4U1R - chains B and C of the 4 polymer chains in the assembly; structure by X-ray diffraction, 2.80 A resolution.

[Chain B (and C)]
Name: ATP-dependent 6-phosphofructokinase, platelet type
Source organism: Homo sapiens
Notes: EC 2.7.1.11; chain C of this document is another copy of the same molecule, construct and numbering; everything in this record applies to it too
UniProtKB: Q01813 (PFKAP_HUMAN); numbering as in UniProt (aligned over 26-762)
Chain sequence (743 residues; each row starts with the number of its first residue):
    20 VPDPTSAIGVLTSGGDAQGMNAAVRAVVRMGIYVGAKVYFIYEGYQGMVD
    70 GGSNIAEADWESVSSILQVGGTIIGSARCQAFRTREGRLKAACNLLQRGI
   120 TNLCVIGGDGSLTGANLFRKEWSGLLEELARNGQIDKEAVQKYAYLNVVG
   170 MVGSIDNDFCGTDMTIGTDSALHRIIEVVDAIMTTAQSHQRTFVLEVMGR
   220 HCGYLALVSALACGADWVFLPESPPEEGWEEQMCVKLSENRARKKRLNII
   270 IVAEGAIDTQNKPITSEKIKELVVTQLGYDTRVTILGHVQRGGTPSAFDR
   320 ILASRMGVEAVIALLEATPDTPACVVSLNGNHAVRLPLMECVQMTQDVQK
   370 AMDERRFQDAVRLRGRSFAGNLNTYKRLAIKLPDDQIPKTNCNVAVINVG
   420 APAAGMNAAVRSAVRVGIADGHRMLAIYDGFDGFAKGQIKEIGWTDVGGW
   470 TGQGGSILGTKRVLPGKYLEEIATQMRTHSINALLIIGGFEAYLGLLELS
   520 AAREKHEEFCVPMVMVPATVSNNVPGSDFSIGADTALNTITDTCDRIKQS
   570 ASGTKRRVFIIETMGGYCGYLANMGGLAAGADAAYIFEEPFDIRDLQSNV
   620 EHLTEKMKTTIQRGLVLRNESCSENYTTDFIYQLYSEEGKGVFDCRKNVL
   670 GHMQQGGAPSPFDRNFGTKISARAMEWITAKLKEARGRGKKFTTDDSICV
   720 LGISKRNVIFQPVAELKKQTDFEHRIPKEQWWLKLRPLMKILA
Unresolved in the structure: 20-24, 705-710
Construct notes: expression tag (20-25)
Residues lining bound ligands: ATP (adenosine-5'-triphosphate): Ser32, Gly33, Gly34, Tyr64, Ala96, Arg97, Cys98, Gln99, Phe101, Arg102, Gly126, Gly127, Asp128, Gly129, Ser130, Thr132, Gly133, Leu136, Ser173, Asp175, Asp177
Swiss-Prot annotation at these positions:
  - region: Lys400 to Cys411 (Interdomain linker)
  - active site: Asp175 (Proton acceptor)
  - binding site (ATP): Gly34, Arg97, Cys98, Gly127 to Ser130
  - binding site (Mg(2+)): Asp128
  - binding site (substrate): Ser173 to Asp175, Arg210, Met217 to Arg219, Glu273, Arg301, His307 to Arg310
  - binding site (beta-D-fructose 2,6-bisphosphate): Arg481, Thr538 to Asn542, Arg576, Met583 to Gly585, Glu639, Arg665, His671 to Gln674, Arg744
  - modified residue: Ser142 (Phosphoserine), Ser386 (Phosphoserine), Lys395 (N6-acetyllysine), Lys486 (N6-acetyllysine), Tyr651 (Phosphotyrosine), Lys688 (N6-acetyllysine)
  - glycosylation: Ser540 (O-linked (GlcNAc) serine)
  - mutagenesis: Ser386 (S386A: Decreased interaction with ATG4B)

[How chain B and chain C interact]
Pairs across the interface - 34 pairs, chain B then chain C:
  Asp611(B) - Glu657(C)
  Ile612(B) - Ile612(C)  hydrophobic
  Ile612(B) - Gln616(C)
  Ile612(B) - Leu653(C)  hydrophobic
  Ile612(B) - Glu657(C)  hydrogen bond (backbone-side chain)
  Arg613(B) - Gln616(C)
  Arg613(B) - Glu620(C)  salt bridge
  Arg613(B) - Glu657(C)  salt bridge
  Gln616(B) - Ile612(C)
  Gln616(B) - Arg613(C)
  Gln616(B) - Gln616(C)
  Glu620(B) - Arg613(C)  salt bridge
  Asn644(B) - Gln652(C)  hydrogen bond (backbone-side chain)
  Asn644(B) - Ser655(C)
  Asn644(B) - Glu656(C)  hydrogen bond (side chain-backbone)
  Tyr645(B) - Gln652(C)
  Tyr645(B) - Leu653(C)
  Tyr645(B) - Glu656(C)
  Tyr645(B) - Glu657(C)  hydrogen bond
  Thr646(B) - Gln652(C)
  Phe649(B) - Phe649(C)  hydrophobic
  Phe649(B) - Gln652(C)
  Phe649(B) - Leu653(C)
  Gln652(B) - Asn644(C)
  Gln652(B) - Thr646(C)
  Gln652(B) - Phe649(C)
  Leu653(B) - Tyr645(C)
  Leu653(B) - Phe649(C)
  Ser655(B) - Asn644(C)
  Glu656(B) - Asn644(C)
  Glu656(B) - Tyr645(C)
  Glu657(B) - Ile612(C)
  Glu657(B) - Arg613(C)  salt bridge
  Glu657(B) - Tyr645(C)  hydrogen bond
Interface residues without a listed pair, chain B (16 interface residues in all): Ser642, Lys659
Interface residues without a listed pair, chain C (15 interface residues in all): Asp611, Lys659

[Overview]
16 residues of chain B face 15 of chain C across their interface; the contacts include 5 hydrogen bonds and 4
salt bridges. Polar contacts include Arg613(B)-Glu620(C), Arg613(B)-Glu657(C) and Ile612(B)-Glu657(C). Ligands
of chain B: ATP.
Both chains are ATP-dependent 6-phosphofructokinase, platelet type (Homo sapiens). Entry 4U1R (ATP-bound
structure of human platelet phosphofructokinase in an R-state, crystal form II) was determined by X-ray
diffraction together with 4RH3 and 4WL0 from the same study.
